PDB entry 8DPF | electron microscopy, 2.84 A resolution | chains A and B of the 5 polymer chains in the assembly

[Chain A]
Protein: 5-hydroxytryptamine receptor 2C
From: Homo sapiens
UniProt: P28335 (5HT2C_HUMAN); numbering as in UniProt (aligned over 1-458)
Amino-acid sequence (458 residues; numbered 1 to 458; the number before each row is that of its first residue):
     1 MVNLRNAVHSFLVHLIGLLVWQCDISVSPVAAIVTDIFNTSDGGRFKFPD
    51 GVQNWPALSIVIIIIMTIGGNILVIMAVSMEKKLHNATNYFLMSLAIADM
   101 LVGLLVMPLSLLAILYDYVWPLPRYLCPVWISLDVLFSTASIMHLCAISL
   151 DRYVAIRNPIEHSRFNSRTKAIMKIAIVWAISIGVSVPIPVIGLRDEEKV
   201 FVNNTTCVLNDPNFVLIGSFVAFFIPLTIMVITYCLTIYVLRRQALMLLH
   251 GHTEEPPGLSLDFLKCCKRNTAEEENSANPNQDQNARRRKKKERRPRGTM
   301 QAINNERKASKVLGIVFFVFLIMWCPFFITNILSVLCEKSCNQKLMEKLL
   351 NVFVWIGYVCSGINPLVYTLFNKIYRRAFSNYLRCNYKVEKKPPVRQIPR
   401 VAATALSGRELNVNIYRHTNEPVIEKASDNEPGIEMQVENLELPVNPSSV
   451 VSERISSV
Not modelled in the structure: 1-58, 121-125, 204-205, 248-299, 339-340, 384-458
Disulfide bonds: C127-C207
Sequence notes: variant C23 (Ser in P28335)
Small-molecule neighbours: Lorcaserin (T4U; (1R)-8-chloro-1-methyl-2,3,4,5-tetrahydro-1H-3-benzazepine): D134, V135, S138, F214, G218, S219, A222, F327, F328, V354
UniProt features mapped onto this chain:
  - motif: D151 to Y153 (DRY motif), N364 to Y368 (NPxxY motif), S456 to V458 (PDZ-binding)
  - binding site (ergotamine): T139, L209
  - glycosylation (N-linked (GlcNAc...) asparagine): N39, N204
  - natural variant: I156 (I156V: In RNA edited version), N158 (N158S: In RNA edited version), I160 (I160V: In RNA edited version)
  - mutagenesis: P159 (P159A: Decreases interaction with ARRB2), G218 (G218A/S: Decreased binding to inverse agonist ritanserin), F223 (F223L: Decreased binding to inverse agonist ritanserin), F320 (F320L: Decreased binding to inverse agonist ritanserin), W324 (W324L/F/Y: Decreased binding to inverse agonist ritanserin), V354 (V354N: Decreased binding to inverse agonist ritanserin), S456 (S456A: Loss of interaction with MPDZ; S456T: No effect on interaction with MPDZ), S457 (S457A: No effect on interaction with MPDZ), V458 (V458A: Loss of interaction with MPDZ)
Reported in the primary citation:
  - binding site for Lorcaserin: D134, F328
  - mutagenesis - D134A, F328A: abolished signaling in response to Lorcaserin
  - mutagenesis - D134A: abolished signaling in response to 5HT
  - mutagenesis - W130A, A222S (96% versus 32%), F328A: decreased signaling in response to Lorcaserin
  - mutagenesis - W130A: decreased signaling in response to 5HT
  - specificity-determining residues: A222
  - conformationally variable residues (loop rearrangement): N158, E161
  - contacts within the chain: Y153-R157 (hydrogen bond), R157-N158
  - mutagenesis - E161A: decreased signaling (basal activity)
  - mutagenesis - R157A: increased signaling (constitutive activity)
  - mutagenesis - R157A/E161A: decreased signaling (constitutive activity)

[Chain B]
Protein: G-alpha subunit q (Gi2-mini-Gq chimeric)
From: Homo sapiens
Amino-acid sequence (246 residues; numbered 1 to 246; the number before each row is that of its first residue):
     1 MGSTVSAEDKAAAERSKMIDKNLREDGEKARRTLRLLLLGADNSGKSTIV
    51 KQMRILHGGSGGSGGTSGIFETKFQVDKVNFHMFDVGGQRDERRKWIQCF
   101 NDVTAIIFVVDSSDYNRLQEALNDFKSIWNNRWLRTISVILFLNKQDLLA
   151 EKVLAGKSKIEDYFPEFARYTTPEDATPEPGEDPRVTRAKYFIRKEFVDI
   201 STASGDGRHICYPHFTCAVDTENARRIFNDCKDIILQMNLREYNLV
Not modelled in the structure: 1-4, 52-67, 88-92

[Chain A / chain B interface]
Pairs across the interface (29):
  T88(A) - E242(B)
  T88(A) - Y243(B)
  D151(A) - Y243(B)  hydrogen bond
  R152(A) - Y243(B)
  R152(A) - L245(B)
  A155(A) - N239(B)  hydrogen bond (backbone-side chain)
  A155(A) - Y243(B)  hydrophobic
  I156(A) - L236(B)
  I156(A) - L240(B)  hydrophobic
  P159(A) - I235(B)  hydrophobic
  P159(A) - N239(B)
  I160(A) - I235(B)  hydrophobic
  H162(A) - Y243(B)  hydrogen bond
  R164(A) - R32(B)  hydrogen bond (side chain-backbone)
  Q244(A) - K232(B)
  Q244(A) - L236(B)
  Q301(A) - G207(B)
  A302(A) - I210(B)
  A302(A) - Q237(B)
  N305(A) - Q237(B)  hydrogen bond
  N305(A) - V246(B)
  E306(A) - D233(B)
  E306(A) - L236(B)
  K308(A) - V246(B)  hydrogen bond (side chain-backbone)
  V312(A) - L245(B)  hydrophobic
  Y368(A) - N244(B)
  F371(A) - N244(B)
  N372(A) - N244(B)  hydrogen bond
  Y375(A) - N244(B)
Other interface residues (no listed pair), chain A (25 interface residues in all): N89, L92, R157, A309, L313
Other interface residues (no listed pair), chain B (20 interface residues in all): V79, D206, H209, F228, R241

[Overview]
Chain A and chain B form an interface of 25 and 20 residues respectively; the contacts include 7 hydrogen
bonds. Among the polar pairs are D151(A)-Y243(B), A155(A)-N239(B) and H162(A)-Y243(B). From the paper: a
binding site for Lorcaserin at D134(A) and F328(A); W130A, A222S and F328A of chain A reduce signaling in
response to Lorcaserin; 7 substitutions were tested in all.
Here chain A is 5-hydroxytryptamine receptor 2C and chain B is G-alpha subunit q (Gi2-mini-Gq chimeric), both
from Homo sapiens. Entry 8DPF (Cryo-EM structure of the 5HT2C receptor (INI isoform) bound to lorcaserin) was
determined by electron microscopy together with 8DPG, 8DPH and 8DPI from the same study.
